Entry 8GLW (electron microscopy, 3.51 A resolution); this record covers chains A and B of the 11 polymer chains in the assembly.

[Chain A (and B)]
Name: Transposon Tn7 transposition protein TnsC
From: Escherichia coli
Notes: chain B of this document is another copy of the same molecule, construct and numbering; everything in this record applies to it too
UniProt: P05846 (TNSC_ECOLX); residues 1-503 here = UniProt positions 1-503
Amino-acid sequence (523 residues; numbered 1 to 523; the number before each row is that of its first residue):
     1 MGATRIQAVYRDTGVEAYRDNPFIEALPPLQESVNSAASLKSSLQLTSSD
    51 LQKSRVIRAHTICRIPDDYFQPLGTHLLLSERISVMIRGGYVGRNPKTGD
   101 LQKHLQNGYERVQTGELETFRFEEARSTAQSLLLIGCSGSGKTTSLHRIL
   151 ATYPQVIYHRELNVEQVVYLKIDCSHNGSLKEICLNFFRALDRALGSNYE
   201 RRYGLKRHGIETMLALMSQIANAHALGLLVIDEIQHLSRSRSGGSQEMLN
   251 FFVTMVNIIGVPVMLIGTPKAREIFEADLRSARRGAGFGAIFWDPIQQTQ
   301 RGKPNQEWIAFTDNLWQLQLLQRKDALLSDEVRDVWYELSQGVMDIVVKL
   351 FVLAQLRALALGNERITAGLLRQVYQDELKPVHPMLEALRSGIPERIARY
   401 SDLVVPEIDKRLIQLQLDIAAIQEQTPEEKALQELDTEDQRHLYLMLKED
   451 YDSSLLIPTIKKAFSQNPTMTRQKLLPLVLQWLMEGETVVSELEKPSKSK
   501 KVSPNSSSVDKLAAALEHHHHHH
Unresolved in the structure: 1-2, 486-523
Differences from the reference sequence: engineered mutation Gly-2 (Ser in P05846); expression tag (504-523)
Metal / ion sites: Mg2+: Thr-143 (together with ADP)
Residues lining bound ligands: ADP (adenosine-5'-diphosphate): Pro-66, Tyr-69, Phe-70, Gln-71, Pro-72, His-76, Cys-137, Ser-138, Gly-139, Ser-140, Gly-141, Lys-142, Thr-143, Thr-144, Phe-311, Asp-345, Val-348

[Interface between chain A and chain B]
Residue-residue contacts (59):
  Ser-48(A) / Glu-449(B)
  Gly-74(A) / Ala-420(B)
  Gly-74(A) / Gln-423(B)
  Thr-75(A) / Leu-417(B)
  Leu-78(A) / Gln-416(B)
  Glu-81(A) / Val-56(B)
  Glu-81(A) / Ile-57(B)
  Arg-82(A) / His-60(B)
  Gln-102(A) / Thr-4(B)  hydrogen bond
  Gln-102(A) / Gln-7(B)
  Leu-105(A) / Thr-4(B)
  Gln-106(A) / Ile-6(B)
  Gln-106(A) / Gln-7(B)  hydrogen bond (side chain-backbone)
  Tyr-109(A) / Ile-6(B)  hydrophobic
  Tyr-109(A) / Gln-7(B)
  Tyr-109(A) / Val-9(B)
  Tyr-109(A) / Ala-26(B)  hydrogen bond (side chain-backbone)
  Glu-110(A) / Val-9(B)
  Val-112(A) / Pro-29(B)
  Gln-113(A) / Val-9(B)  hydrogen bond (side chain-backbone)
  Gln-113(A) / Arg-11(B)  hydrogen bond (backbone-side chain)
  Gln-113(A) / Glu-25(B)
  Gln-113(A) / Ala-26(B)
  Gln-113(A) / Leu-27(B)
  Gln-113(A) / Pro-29(B)
  Thr-114(A) / Arg-11(B)  hydrogen bond (backbone-side chain)
  Thr-119(A) / Gln-31(B)
  Thr-119(A) / Ser-39(B)  hydrogen bond
  Phe-120(A) / Thr-152(B)
  Arg-121(A) / Ser-39(B)  hydrogen bond (side chain-backbone)
  Arg-121(A) / Lys-41(B)
  Phe-122(A) / Ile-6(B)  hydrophobic
  Phe-122(A) / Ala-151(B)
  Phe-122(A) / Thr-152(B)
  Phe-122(A) / Tyr-153(B)
  Glu-124(A) / Ala-3(B)  hydrogen bond (side chain-backbone)
  Glu-124(A) / Gln-155(B)
  Glu-124(A) / Tyr-169(B)
  Arg-280(A) / Glu-407(B)  salt bridge
  Arg-283(A) / His-147(B)
  Arg-283(A) / Lys-171(B)
  Arg-283(A) / Asp-173(B)  salt bridge
  Arg-284(A) / Thr-144(B)
  Ala-290(A) / Ile-413(B)
  Phe-292(A) / Lys-410(B)
  Gln-300(A) / Asp-418(B)
  Glu-307(A) / Ala-421(B)
  Ala-326(A) / His-442(B)
  Leu-327(A) / Glu-438(B)
  Leu-327(A) / His-442(B)
  Gln-473(A) / Glu-449(B)  hydrogen bond (side chain-backbone)
  Gln-473(A) / Asp-450(B)
  Lys-474(A) / Tyr-451(B)  hydrogen bond
  Leu-476(A) / Leu-447(B)  hydrophobic
  Leu-476(A) / Asp-450(B)
  Pro-477(A) / Leu-480(B)  hydrophobic
  Leu-480(A) / Gln-473(B)
  Leu-480(A) / Leu-476(B)  hydrophobic
  Leu-480(A) / Pro-477(B)
Also at the interface, not in a pair above, chain A (37 interface residues in all): Gly-115, Glu-118, Ile-291, Arg-301
Also at the interface, not in a pair above, chain B (51 interface residues in all): Arg-5, Ala-8, Pro-28, Asp-67, Thr-143, Pro-154, Asp-377

[Overview]
Chain A and chain B form an interface of 37 and 51 residues respectively, with 11 hydrogen bonds and 2 salt
bridges. Polar contacts include Arg-280(A)/Glu-407(B), Arg-283(A)/Asp-173(B) and Gln-102(A)/Thr-4(B). Bound to
chain A: ADP.
Both chains are Transposon Tn7 transposition protein TnsC (Escherichia coli). Entry 8GLW (CryoEM structure of
the TnsC(1-503)-TnsD(1-318)-DNA complex in a 7:2:1 stoichiometry from E. coli Tn7) was determined by electron
microscopy (same publication as 8GLU, 8GLX, 8VCJ and 8VCT).
